PDB entry 6QZW | X-ray diffraction, 3.20 A resolution | chains A and B of the 4 polymer chains in the assembly

Chain A (and B):
Molecule: Dipeptidyl peptidase 8
Organism: Homo sapiens
Notes: EC 3.4.14.5; chain B of this document is another copy of the same molecule, construct and numbering; everything in this record applies to it too
UniProt: Q6V1X1 (DPP8_HUMAN); numbering as in UniProt (aligned over 1-898)
Amino-acid sequence (898 residues; each row starts with the number of its first residue):
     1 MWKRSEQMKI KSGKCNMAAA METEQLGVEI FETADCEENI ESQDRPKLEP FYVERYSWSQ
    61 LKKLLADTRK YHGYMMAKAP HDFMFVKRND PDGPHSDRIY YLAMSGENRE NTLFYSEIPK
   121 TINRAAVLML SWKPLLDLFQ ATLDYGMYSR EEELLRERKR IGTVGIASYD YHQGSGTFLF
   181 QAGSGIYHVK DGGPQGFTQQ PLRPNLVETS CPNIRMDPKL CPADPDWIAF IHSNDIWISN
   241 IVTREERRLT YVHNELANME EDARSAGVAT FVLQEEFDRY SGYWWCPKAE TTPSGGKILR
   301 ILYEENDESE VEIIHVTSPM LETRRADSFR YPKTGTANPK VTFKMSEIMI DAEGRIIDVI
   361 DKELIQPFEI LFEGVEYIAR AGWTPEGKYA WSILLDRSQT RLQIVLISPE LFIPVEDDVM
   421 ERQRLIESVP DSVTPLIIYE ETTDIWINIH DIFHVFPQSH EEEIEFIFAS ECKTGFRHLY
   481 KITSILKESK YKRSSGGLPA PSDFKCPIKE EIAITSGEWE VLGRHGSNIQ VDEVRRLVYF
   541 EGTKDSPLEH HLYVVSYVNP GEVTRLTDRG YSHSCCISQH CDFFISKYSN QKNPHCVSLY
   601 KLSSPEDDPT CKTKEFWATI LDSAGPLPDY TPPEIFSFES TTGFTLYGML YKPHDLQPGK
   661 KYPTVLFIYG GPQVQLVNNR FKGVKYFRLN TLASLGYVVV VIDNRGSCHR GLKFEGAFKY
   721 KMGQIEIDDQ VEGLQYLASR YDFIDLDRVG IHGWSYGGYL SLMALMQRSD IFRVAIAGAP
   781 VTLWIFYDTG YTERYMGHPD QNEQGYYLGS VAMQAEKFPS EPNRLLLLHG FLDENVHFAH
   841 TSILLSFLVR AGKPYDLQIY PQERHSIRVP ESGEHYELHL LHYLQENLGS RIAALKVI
Disordered / not traced: 1-47, 73-77, 106-108, 139-147, 898
Swiss-Prot annotation at these positions:
  - active site (Charge relay system): S755, D833, H865
  - mutagenesis: E275 (E275K: 13-fold reduction in affinity for Ala-Pro-AFC; no effect on subcellular location), D451 (D451F: Reduced dimerization and reduced enzyme activity), S755 (S755A: Abolishes activity; no effect on subcellular location), D788 (D788A/S/V: Strongly reduced enzyme activity; D788E: Loss of enzyme activity. Loss of dimerization), D833 (D833A: Abolishes activity; no effect on subcellular location), H865 (H865A: Abolishes activity; no effect on subcellular location)

How chain A and chain B interact:
Residue-residue contacts (77):
  R55(A) with L895(B); K896(B), hydrogen bond (side chain-backbone)
  W58(A) with S820(B); P822(B); G852(B), hydrogen bond (side chain-backbone); P854(B), hydrophobic
  S59(A) with S820(B)
  K62(A) with A851(B); G852(B), hydrogen bond (side chain-backbone)
  I313(A) with R325(B), hydrogen bond (backbone-side chain)
  I314(A) with R324(B)
  H315(A) with R324(B), hydrogen bond (backbone-backbone); R325(B); A326(B), hydrogen bond (side chain-backbone)
  L321(A) with S846(B)
  E322(A) with F786(B)
  T323(A) with I314(B)
  R324(A) with I314(B); H315(B), hydrogen bond (backbone-backbone); Y331(B); K333(B); F786(B), hydrogen bond (side chain-backbone); A839(B)
  R325(A) with I313(B), hydrogen bond (side chain-backbone); H315(B)
  A326(A) with H315(B), hydrogen bond (backbone-side chain)
  Y331(A) with R324(B)
  K333(A) with R324(B)
  F786(A) with E322(B); R324(B), hydrogen bond (backbone-side chain)
  S820(A) with W58(B); S59(B)
  P822(A) with W58(B); H882(B)
  F831(A) with F838(B), hydrophobic
  F838(A) with F831(B), hydrophobic
  A839(A) with R324(B)
  S842(A) with L321(B); P861(B)
  I843(A) with L321(B), hydrophobic
  S846(A) with Q862(B), hydrogen bond
  V849(A) with E871(B); S872(B); H875(B)
  R850(A) with Q862(B); V869(B); E871(B), salt bridge
  G852(A) with W58(B), hydrogen bond (backbone-side chain); K62(B), hydrogen bond (backbone-side chain)
  K853(A) with H875(B), hydrogen bond (backbone-side chain)
  P854(A) with W58(B), hydrophobic
  Y855(A) with Q858(B), hydrogen bond; I859(B), hydrogen bond (side chain-backbone); H875(B)
  L857(A) with L857(B), hydrophobic; I859(B), hydrophobic
  Q858(A) with Y855(B)
  I859(A) with Y855(B), hydrogen bond (backbone-side chain); L857(B), hydrophobic; I859(B), hydrophobic
  P861(A) with S842(B); L845(B), hydrophobic; S846(B)
  Q862(A) with S846(B), hydrogen bond; R850(B), hydrogen bond
  E871(A) with V849(B); R850(B), salt bridge
  S872(A) with V849(B)
  H875(A) with V849(B); K853(B), hydrogen bond (side chain-backbone); Y855(B)
  H882(A) with P822(B)
  I892(A) with I892(B), hydrophobic; L895(B), hydrophobic
  L895(A) with I892(B), hydrophobic
  K896(A) with R55(B), hydrogen bond (backbone-side chain); K896(B)
Interface residues without a listed pair, chain A (50 interface residues in all): N258, E260, E312, H837, L845, L848, A851, L878
Interface residues without a listed pair, chain B (50 interface residues in all): N258, E260, T323, H837, I843, L848, Y860

Summary:
Chain A and chain B each contribute 50 residues to their interface; the contacts include 22 hydrogen bonds and
2 salt bridges. Polar contacts include R850(A)-E871(B), R55(A)-K896(B) and W58(A)-G852(B). Curated annotation
(UniProt) lists 3 active-site residues and 6 mutagenesis sites on chain A.
Both chains are Dipeptidyl peptidase 8 (Homo sapiens). Entry 6QZW (DPP8 bound to a dipeptide (MP) from the
N-terminus of BRCA2) was determined by X-ray diffraction, deposited together with 6QZV.
